4UHS - chain A; structure by X-ray diffraction, 5.00 A resolution (low resolution: residue-level contacts below are approximate; hydrogen-bond / salt-bridge calls are withheld).

# Chain A
Molecule: Transcriptional regulatory protein cpxr
From: Escherichia coli
Reference sequence: P0AE88 (CPXR_ECOLI); numbering as in UniProt (aligned over 1-123)
Amino-acid sequence (136 residues; each row starts with the number of its first residue):
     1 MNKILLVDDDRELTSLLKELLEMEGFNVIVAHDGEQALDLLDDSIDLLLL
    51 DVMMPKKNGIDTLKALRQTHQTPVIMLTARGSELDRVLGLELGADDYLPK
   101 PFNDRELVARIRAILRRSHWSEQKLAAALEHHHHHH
Disordered / not traced: 1, 128-136
Construct notes: expression tag (124-136)
Bound ions: Mg2+ near D51 (its only coordinating residue here)
Curated features (UniProtKB/Swiss-Prot):
  - modified residue: D51 (4-aspartylphosphate)

# Summary
Chain A is Transcriptional regulatory protein cpxr (Escherichia coli); the structure, Crystal structure of the
receiver domain of CpxR from E. coli (tetragonal form), was determined by X-ray diffraction, deposited
together with 4UHT.
